7AQQ - chains M and N of the 21 polymer chains in the assembly; structure by electron microscopy, 3.06 A resolution.

== Chain M ==
Molecule: NADH-ubiquinone oxidoreductase chain 4
Source organism: Arabidopsis thaliana
Notes: EC 7.1.1.2
Reference sequence: B5TM93 (B5TM93_ARATH); residue numbers follow UniProt; this construct covers 1-495
Chain sequence (495 residues; row label = number of the first residue in the row):
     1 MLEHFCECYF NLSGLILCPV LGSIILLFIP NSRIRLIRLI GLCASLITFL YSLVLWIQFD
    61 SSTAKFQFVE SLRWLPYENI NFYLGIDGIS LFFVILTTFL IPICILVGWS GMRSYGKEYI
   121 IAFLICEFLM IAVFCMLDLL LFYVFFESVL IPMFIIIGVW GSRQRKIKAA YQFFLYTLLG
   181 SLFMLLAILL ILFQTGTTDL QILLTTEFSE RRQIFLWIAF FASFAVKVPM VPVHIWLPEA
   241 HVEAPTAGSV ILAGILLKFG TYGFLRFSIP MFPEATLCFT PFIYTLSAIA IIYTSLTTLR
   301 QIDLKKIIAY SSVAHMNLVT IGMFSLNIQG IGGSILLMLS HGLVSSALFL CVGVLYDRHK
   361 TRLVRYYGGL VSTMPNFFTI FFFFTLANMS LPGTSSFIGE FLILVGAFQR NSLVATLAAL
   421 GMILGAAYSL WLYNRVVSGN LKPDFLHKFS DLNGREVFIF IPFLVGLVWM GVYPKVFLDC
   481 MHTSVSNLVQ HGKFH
Unresolved in the structure: 1-8, 271-495
Sequence notes: conflict Leu326 (Pro in B5TM93), Phe378 (Ser in B5TM93)

== Chain N ==
Molecule: NADH-ubiquinone oxidoreductase chain 2
Source organism: Arabidopsis thaliana
Notes: EC 7.1.1.2
Reference sequence: O05000 (NU2M_ARATH); residues 1-499 here = UniProt positions 1-499
Chain sequence (499 residues; numbered 1 to 499; the number before each row is that of its first residue):
     1 MKAEFVRILP HMFNLFLAVF PEIFIINATF ILLIHGVVFS TSKKYDYPPL ASNVGWLGLL
    61 SVLITLLLLA AGAPLLTIAH LFWNNLFRRD NFTYFCQIFL LLSTAGTISM CFDFFDQERF
   121 DAFEFIVLIL LSTCGMLFMI SAYDLIAMYL AIELQSLCFY VIAASKRKSE FSTEAGLKYL
   181 ILGAFSSGIL LFGCSMIYGS TGATHFDQLA KILTGYEITG ARSSGIFMGI LFIAVGFLFK
   241 ITAVPFHMWA PDIYEGSPTP VTAFLSIAPK ISIFANILRV FIYGSYGATL QQIFFFCSIA
   301 SMILGALAAM AQTKVKRLLA YSSIGHVGYI CIGFSCGTIE GIQSLLIGIF IYALMTMDAF
   361 AIVLALRQTR VKYIADLGAL AKTNPILAIT FSITMFSYAG IPPLAGFCSK FYLFFAALGC
   421 GAYFLALVGV VTSVIGCFYY IRLVKRMFFD TPRTWILYEP MDRNKSLLLA MTSFFITLFL
   481 LYPSPLFSVT HQMALSLYL
Unresolved in the structure: 1-11
Disulfide bonds: Cys336-Cys420

== Interface between chain M and chain N ==
Pairs across the interface - 47 pairs, chain M then chain N:
  Arg73(M) - Tyr482(N)
  Arg73(M) - Ser484(N)  hydrogen bond
  Trp74(M) - Phe411(N)  hydrophobic
  Trp74(M) - Leu480(N)  hydrogen bond (side chain-backbone)
  Trp74(M) - Pro483(N)
  Trp74(M) - Ser484(N)  hydrogen bond (backbone-side chain)
  Leu75(M) - Phe487(N)  hydrophobic
  Pro76(M) - Phe487(N)
  Pro76(M) - Ser488(N)
  Phe82(M) - Leu480(N)
  Phe82(M) - Leu481(N)
  Leu140(M) - Phe411(N)  hydrophobic
  Tyr143(M) - Phe407(N)  hydrophobic
  Val144(M) - Pro402(N)
  Val144(M) - Phe407(N)  hydrophobic
  Val144(M) - Leu480(N)  hydrophobic
  Glu147(M) - Pro402(N)
  Ser148(M) - Pro403(N)
  Ile151(M) - Phe396(N)  hydrophobic
  Ile151(M) - Ile401(N)  hydrophobic
  Ile151(M) - Pro403(N)  hydrophobic
  Phe154(M) - Phe449(N)  hydrophobic
  Gly158(M) - Phe449(N)
  Val159(M) - Phe448(N)  hydrophobic
  Val159(M) - Phe449(N)
  Lys166(M) - Phe449(N)
  Ile167(M) - Lys445(N)
  Ile167(M) - Phe449(N)  hydrophobic
  Tyr171(M) - Ile441(N)  hydrophobic
  Tyr171(M) - Arg442(N)
  Tyr171(M) - Lys445(N)
  Phe174(M) - Ile401(N)  hydrophobic
  Phe174(M) - Cys437(N)  hydrophobic
  Phe174(M) - Ile441(N)  hydrophobic
  Leu178(M) - Cys437(N)  hydrophobic
  Leu182(M) - Val430(N)  hydrophobic
  Leu182(M) - Val434(N)  hydrophobic
  Leu185(M) - Phe407(N)  hydrophobic
  Leu186(M) - Leu418(N)  hydrophobic
  Leu186(M) - Ala426(N)  hydrophobic
  Leu186(M) - Val430(N)  hydrophobic
  Leu189(M) - Phe411(N)  hydrophobic
  Leu189(M) - Phe414(N)  hydrophobic
  Leu189(M) - Phe415(N)
  Leu189(M) - Leu418(N)  hydrophobic
  Phe193(M) - Phe415(N)  hydrophobic
  Phe193(M) - Gly419(N)
Interface residues without a listed pair, chain M (28 interface residues in all): Glu118, Leu179, Leu190, Leu192
Interface residues without a listed pair, chain N (31 interface residues in all): Ile389, Tyr423, Leu427, Ser433, Val444

== Overview ==
28 residues of chain M face 31 of chain N across their interface; the contacts include 3 hydrogen bonds. Polar
pairs include Arg73(M)-Ser484(N), Trp74(M)-Leu480(N) and Trp74(M)-Ser484(N).
Here chain M is NADH-ubiquinone oxidoreductase chain 4 and chain N is NADH-ubiquinone oxidoreductase chain 2,
both from Arabidopsis thaliana. Entry 7AQQ (Cryo-EM structure of Arabidopsis thaliana Complex-I (membrane
core)) was determined by electron microscopy together with 7AQR, 7AQW, 7AR7, 7AR8, 7AR9, 7ARB, 7ARC and 7ARD
from the same study.
